PDB entry 7ZN2 | electron microscopy, 4.29 A resolution (low resolution: residue-level contacts below are approximate; hydrogen-bond / salt-bridge calls are withheld) | chains d and i of the 36 polymer chains in the assembly

Chain d:
Protein: Probable baseplate hub protein
From: Escherichia phage T5
Reference sequence: Q6QGE9 (BPPB3_BPT5); numbering as in UniProt (aligned over 1-949)
Amino-acid sequence (949 residues; numbered 1 to 949; the number before each row is that of its first residue):
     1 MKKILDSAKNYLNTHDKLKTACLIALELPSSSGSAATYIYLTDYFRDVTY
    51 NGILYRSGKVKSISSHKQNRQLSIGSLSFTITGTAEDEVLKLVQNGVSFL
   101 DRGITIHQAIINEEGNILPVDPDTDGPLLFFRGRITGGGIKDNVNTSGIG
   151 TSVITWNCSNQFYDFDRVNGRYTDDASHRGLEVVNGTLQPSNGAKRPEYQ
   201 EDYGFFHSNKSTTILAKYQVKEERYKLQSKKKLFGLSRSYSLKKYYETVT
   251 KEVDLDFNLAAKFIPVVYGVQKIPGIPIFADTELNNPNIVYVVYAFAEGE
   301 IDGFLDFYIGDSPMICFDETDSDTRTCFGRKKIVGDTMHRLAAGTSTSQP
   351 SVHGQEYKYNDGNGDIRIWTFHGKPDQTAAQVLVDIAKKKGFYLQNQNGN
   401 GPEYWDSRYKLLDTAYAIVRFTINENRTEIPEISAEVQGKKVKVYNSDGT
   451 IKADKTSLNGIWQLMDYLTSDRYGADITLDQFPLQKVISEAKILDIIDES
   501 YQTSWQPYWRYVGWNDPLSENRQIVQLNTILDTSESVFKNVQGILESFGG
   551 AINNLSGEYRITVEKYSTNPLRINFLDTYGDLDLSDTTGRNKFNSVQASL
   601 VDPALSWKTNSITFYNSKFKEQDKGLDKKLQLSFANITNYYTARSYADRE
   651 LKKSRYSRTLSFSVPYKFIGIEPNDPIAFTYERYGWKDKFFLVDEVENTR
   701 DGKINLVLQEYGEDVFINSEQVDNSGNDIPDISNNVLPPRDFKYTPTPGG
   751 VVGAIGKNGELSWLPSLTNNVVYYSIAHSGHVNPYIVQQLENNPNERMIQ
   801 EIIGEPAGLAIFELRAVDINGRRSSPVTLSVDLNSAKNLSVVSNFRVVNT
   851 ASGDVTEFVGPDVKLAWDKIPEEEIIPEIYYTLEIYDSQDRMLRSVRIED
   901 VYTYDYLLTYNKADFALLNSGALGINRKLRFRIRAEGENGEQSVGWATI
Cystine bridges: Cys-316/Cys-327

Chain i:
Protein: Pore-forming tail tip protein pb2
From: Escherichia phage T5
Reference sequence: Q7Y5E2 (Q7Y5E2_BPT5); residue numbers follow UniProt; this construct covers 1-1219
Amino-acid sequence (1219 residues; row label = number of the first residue in the row):
     1 MTDKLIRELLIDVKQKGATRTAKSIENVSDALENAAAASELTNEQLGKMP
    51 RTLYSIERAADRAAKSLTKMQASRGMAGITKSIDGIGDKLDYLAIQLIEV
   101 TDKLEIGFDGVSRSVKAMGNDVAAATEKVQDRLYDTNRALGGTSKGFNDT
   151 AGAAGRASRALGNTSGSARGATRDFAAMAKIGGRLPIMYAALASNVFVLQ
   201 TAFESLKVGDQLNRLEQFGTIVGTMTGTPVQTLALSLQNATNGAISFEEA
   251 MRQASSASAYGFDSEQLEQFGLVARRAAAVLGVDMTDALNRVIKGVSKQE
   301 IELLDELGVTIRLNDAYENYVKQLNATSTGIKYTVDSLTTYQKQQAYANE
   351 VIAESTRRFGYLDDALKATSWEQFAANANSALRSLQQSAATYLNPVMDTL
   401 NTFLYQTKSSQMRVSAMARSASAKTTPAENVTALIENAVGAREDLDTYLK
   451 ESEERVKKAQELKQQLDDLKAKQAATAPIANALTAGGIGGDESNKLVVQL
   501 TNELARQNKEIEERTKTEKVLRQAVQDTGEALLRNGKLAEQLGAKMKYAD
   551 TAVPGDKGVFEVDPNNLKAVSEIQKNFDFLKKSSSDTANNIRMAASSITN
   601 AKKASSDLNSVVKAVEDTSKVTGQSADTLVKNLNLGFSSLDQMKAAQKGL
   651 SEYVTAMDKSEQNALEVAKRKDEVYNQTKDKAKAEAAAREVLLRQQQEQL
   701 TAAKALLAINPNDPEALKQVAKIETEILNTKAQGFENAKKTKDYTDKILG
   751 VDREIALLNDRTMTSTQYRLAQLRLELQLEQEKTELYSKQADGQAKVEQS
   801 RRAQAQISREIWEAEKQGTASHVSALMDALEVSQTQRNVTGQSQILTERL
   851 SILQQQLELSKGNTEEELKYRNEIYKTSAALEQLKKQRESQMQQQVGSSV
   901 GATYTSTTGLIGEDKDFADMQNRMASYDQAISKLSELNSEATAVAQSMGN
   951 LTNAMIQFSQGSLDTTSMIASGMQTVASMIQYSTSQQVSAIDQAIAAEQK
  1001 RDGKSEASKAKLKKLEAEKLKIQQDAAKKQIIIQTAVAVMQAATAVPYPF
  1051 SIPLMVAAGLAGALALAQASSASGMSSIADSGADTTQYLTLGERQKNVDV
  1101 SMQASSGELSYLRGDKGIGNANSFVPRAEGGMMYPGVSYQMGEHGTEVVT
  1151 PMVPMKATPNDQLSDGSKTTSGRPIILNISTMDAASFRDFASNNSTAFRD
  1201 AVELALNENGTTLKSLGNS
Disordered / not traced: 1-1084, 1128-1219
From the paper describing this entry:
  - post-translational modification sites: Arg-1127 (proposed by the authors, not directly observed)

How chain d and chain i interact:
Residue-residue contacts - 41 pairs, chain d then chain i:
  Ser-500(d) / Ala-1104(i)
  Trp-505(d) / Ala-1104(i)
  Trp-505(d) / Ser-1105(i)
  Trp-505(d) / Leu-1109(i)
  Gln-506(d) / Arg-1113(i)
  Pro-507(d) / Arg-1113(i)
  Tyr-508(d) / Arg-1113(i)
  Asp-602(d) / Arg-1113(i)
  Ala-604(d) / Arg-1113(i)
  Asn-610(d) / Lys-1096(i)
  Ser-611(d) / Lys-1096(i)
  Ile-612(d) / Lys-1096(i)
  Ile-612(d) / Leu-1112(i)
  Thr-613(d) / Lys-1096(i)
  Thr-613(d) / Asn-1097(i)
  Thr-613(d) / Val-1098(i)
  Phe-614(d) / Val-1098(i)
  Phe-614(d) / Val-1100(i)
  Tyr-615(d) / Asn-1097(i)
  Tyr-615(d) / Val-1098(i)
  Tyr-615(d) / Asp-1099(i)
  Tyr-615(d) / Val-1100(i)
  Asn-616(d) / Asp-1099(i)
  Asn-616(d) / Ser-1101(i)
  Ser-617(d) / Asp-1099(i)
  Tyr-640(d) / Val-1098(i)
  Tyr-640(d) / Glu-1108(i)
  Tyr-640(d) / Leu-1109(i)
  Tyr-640(d) / Leu-1112(i)
  Tyr-641(d) / Ala-1104(i)
  Tyr-641(d) / Ser-1105(i)
  Tyr-641(d) / Ser-1106(i)
  Tyr-641(d) / Leu-1109(i)
  Arg-644(d) / Val-1098(i)
  Arg-644(d) / Asp-1099(i)
  Arg-644(d) / Val-1100(i)
  Arg-644(d) / Met-1102(i)
  Arg-644(d) / Gln-1103(i)
  Arg-644(d) / Ala-1104(i)
  Arg-644(d) / Glu-1108(i)
  Asp-648(d) / Val-1100(i)
Interface residues without a listed pair, chain d (20 interface residues in all): Leu-651
Interface residues without a listed pair, chain i (16 interface residues in all): Asn-1122

In short:
20 residues of chain d and 16 residues of chain i are in contact. From the paper: a modification site at
Arg-1127(i).
Chain d is Probable baseplate hub protein and chain i is Pore-forming tail tip protein pb2, both from
Escherichia phage T5; the structure, Tail tip of siphophage T5 : full complex after interaction with its
bacterial receptor FhuA, was determined by electron microscopy, deposited together with 7QG9, 7ZHJ, 7ZN4, 7ZQB
and 7ZQP.
